PDB entry 6KDE | X-ray diffraction, 3.00 A resolution | chains A and B

[Chain A]
Molecule: Isocitrate dehydrogenase [NAD] subunit alpha, mitochondrial
Organism: Homo sapiens
Notes: EC 1.1.1.41
UniProt: P50213 (IDH3A_HUMAN); residues 1-339 here correspond to UniProt positions 28-366 (UniProt number = residue number + 27)
Amino-acid sequence (341 residues; each row starts with the number of its first residue; numbers below 1 keep their minus sign (Gly-1 is residue -1)):
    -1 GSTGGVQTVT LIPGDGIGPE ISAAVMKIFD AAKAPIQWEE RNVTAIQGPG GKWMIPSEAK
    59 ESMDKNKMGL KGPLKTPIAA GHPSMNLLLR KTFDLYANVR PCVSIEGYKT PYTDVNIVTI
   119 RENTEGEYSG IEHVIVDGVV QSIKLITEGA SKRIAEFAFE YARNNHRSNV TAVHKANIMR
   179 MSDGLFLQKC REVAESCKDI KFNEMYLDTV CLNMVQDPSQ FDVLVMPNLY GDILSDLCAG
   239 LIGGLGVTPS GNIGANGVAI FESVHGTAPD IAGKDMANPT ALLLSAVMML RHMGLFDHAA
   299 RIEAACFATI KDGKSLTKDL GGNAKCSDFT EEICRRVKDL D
Unresolved in the structure: -1 to 2, 339
Differences from the reference sequence: expression tag (-1 to 0)
Bound ions: Ca2+: Asp230 (shared with Asp217(B) of chain B)
Swiss-Prot annotation at these positions:
  - binding site (substrate): Arg88, Arg98, Arg119
  - binding site (Mg(2+)): Asp206, Asp230, Asp234
  - site (Critical for catalysis): Tyr126, Lys173
  - modified residue: Lys50 (N6-succinyllysine), Thr74 (Phosphothreonine), Lys196 (N6-acetyllysine), Lys316 (N6-acetyllysine), Lys323 (N6-succinyllysine)
What the authors report for this chain:
  - catalytic residues: Asp230, Asp234 (proposed by the authors, not directly observed)

[Chain B]
Molecule: Isocitrate dehydrogenase [NAD] subunit beta, mitochondrial
Organism: Homo sapiens
UniProt: O43837 (IDH3B_HUMAN), isoform O43837-2; residues 1-340 here correspond to UniProt positions 35-374 (UniProt number = residue number + 34)
Amino-acid sequence (356 residues; row label = number of the first residue in the row):
     1 ASRSQAEDVR VEGSFPVTML PGDGVGPELM HAVKEVFKAA AVPVEFQEHH LSEVQNMASE
    61 EKLEQVLSSM KENKVAIIGK IHTPMEYKGE LASYDMRLRR KLDLFANVVH VKSLPGYMTR
   121 HNNLDLVIIR EQTEGEYSSL EHESARGVIE CLKIVTRAKS QRIAKFAFDY ATKKGRGKVT
   181 AVHKANIMKL GDGLFLQCCE EVAELYPKIK FETMIIDNCC MQLVQNPYQF DVLVMPNLYG
   241 NIIDNLAAGL VGGAGVVPGE SYSAEYAVFE TGARHPFAQA VGRNIANPTA MLLSASNMLR
   301 HLNLEYHSSM IADAVKKVIK VGKVRTSDMG GYATCHDFTE EICRRVKDLD ENLYFQ
Unresolved in the structure: 1-14, 52-60, 81-92, 352-356
Differences from the reference sequence: expression tag (341-356)
Bound ions: Ca2+: Asp217 (shared with Asp230(A) of chain A)
Swiss-Prot annotation at these positions:
  - modified residue: Lys165 (N6-acetyllysine)
What the authors report for this chain:
  - conformationally variable residues (order/disorder transition, side-chain flip): Ser52 to Glu60, Lys80 to Ser93, Asp217
  - catalytic residues: Asp217 (proposed by the authors, not directly observed)

[How chain A and chain B interact]
Contacting residue pairs (95):
  Pro109(A) with Arg120(B), hydrogen bond (backbone-side chain)
  Tyr110(A) with Arg120(B); His121(B)
  Glu125(A) with Glu136(B); Lys153(B); Met188(B)
  Tyr126(A) with Lys184(B), hydrogen bond; Ile187(B), hydrophobic; Met188(B), hydrophobic
  Glu130(A) with Ile187(B); Met188(B); Lys189(B), hydrogen bond (side chain-backbone); Leu190(B), hydrogen bond (side chain-backbone); Gly191(B), hydrogen bond (side chain-backbone)
  Asp135(A) with Arg157(B), salt bridge
  Gly136(A) with Thr156(B); Arg157(B), hydrogen bond (backbone-backbone)
  Val137(A) with Val155(B); Thr156(B)
  Val138(A) with Lys153(B); Ile154(B); Val155(B), hydrogen bond (backbone-backbone); Leu190(B), hydrophobic; Gly191(B)
  Gln139(A) with Leu152(B); Lys153(B); Ile154(B)
  Ser140(A) with Cys151(B); Leu152(B); Lys153(B), hydrogen bond (backbone-backbone)
  Ile141(A) with Glu150(B); Cys151(B); Leu152(B), hydrophobic
  Lys142(A) with Glu150(B); Cys151(B), hydrogen bond (backbone-backbone)
  Leu143(A) with Ile149(B)
  Ile144(A) with Val148(B); Ile149(B), hydrogen bond (backbone-backbone)
  Thr145(A) with Gly147(B); Val148(B)
  Glu146(A) with Gly147(B), hydrogen bond (backbone-backbone)
  Lys173(A) with Tyr137(B); Leu238(B); Asn241(B), hydrogen bond
  Asn175(A) with Pro276(B)
  Ile176(A) with Glu136(B); Tyr137(B), hydrophobic
  Met177(A) with Glu136(B); Glu141(B); Cys151(B), hydrophobic
  Arg178(A) with Glu141(B), hydrogen bond (backbone-side chain)
  Met179(A) with Glu141(B), hydrogen bond (backbone-side chain); Ile149(B), hydrophobic
  Ser180(A) with Glu141(B), hydrogen bond; Ile149(B); Cys151(B)
  Tyr204(A) with Pro276(B), hydrophobic; Phe277(B), hydrophobic
  Leu205(A) with Ile242(B), hydrophobic
  Asp206(A) with Asn241(B), hydrogen bond; Asn245(B); His275(B); Pro276(B)
  Thr207(A) with His275(B), hydrogen bond; Phe277(B)
  Cys209(A) with Ile242(B), hydrophobic; Leu246(B), hydrophobic
  Leu210(A) with Asn245(B); Gly249(B); Ala273(B), hydrophobic; His275(B)
  Val213(A) with Val224(B), hydrophobic; Leu246(B), hydrophobic; Gly249(B); Leu250(B)
  Gln214(A) with Arg120(B), hydrogen bond (backbone-side chain); Gly249(B); Gly252(B); Gly253(B)
  Leu227(A) with Leu238(B), hydrophobic
  Asp230(A) with Lys184(B), salt bridge; Asp217(B)
  Ile231(A) with Ile216(B), hydrophobic; Asp217(B); Ile242(B), hydrophobic
  Asp234(A) with Asp217(B); Met221(B)
  Leu235(A) with Val224(B); Leu246(B), hydrophobic
  Gly238(A) with Met221(B); Val224(B); Gln225(B)
  Gly241(A) with Gln225(B), hydrogen bond (backbone-side chain)
  Gly242(A) with Gln225(B)
  Leu243(A) with Met221(B), hydrophobic
Other interface residues (no listed pair), chain A (46 interface residues in all): His131, Val132, Leu183, Asp215, Leu239
Other interface residues (no listed pair), chain B (49 interface residues in all): Met96, Ser139, His142, Glu143, Leu194, Asn218, Cys220, Ala254, Arg274
From the paper, about this interface:
  - residue pairs: Tyr137(B)-Lys173(A) (hydrogen bond)

[Overview]
46 residues of chain A and 49 residues of chain B are in contact; the contacts include 19 hydrogen bonds and 2
salt bridges. Among the polar pairs are Asp135(A)-Arg157(B), Asp230(A)-Lys184(B) and Pro109(A)-Arg120(B). The
paper describes a hydrogen bond between Tyr137(B) and Lys173(A). From the paper: catalytic residues Asp230(A),
Asp234(A) and Asp217(B); conformational variability at Ser52(B), Lys80(B) and Asp217(B).
Chain A is Isocitrate dehydrogenase [NAD] subunit alpha, mitochondrial and chain B is Isocitrate dehydrogenase
[NAD] subunit beta, mitochondrial, both from Homo sapiens; the structure, Crystal structure of the alpha beta
heterodimer of human IDH3 in complex with Ca(2+), was determined by X-ray diffraction together with 6KDF, 6KDY
and 6KE3 from the same study.
